PDB entry 8H7G | electron microscopy, 3.70 A resolution | chains C and G of the 14 polymer chains in the assembly

== Chain C ==
Name: Transformation/transcription domain-associated protein
Organism: Homo sapiens
UniProtKB: Q9Y4A5 (TRRAP_HUMAN); residues 1-3859 here = UniProt positions 1-3859
Chain sequence (3859 residues; each row starts with the number of its first residue):
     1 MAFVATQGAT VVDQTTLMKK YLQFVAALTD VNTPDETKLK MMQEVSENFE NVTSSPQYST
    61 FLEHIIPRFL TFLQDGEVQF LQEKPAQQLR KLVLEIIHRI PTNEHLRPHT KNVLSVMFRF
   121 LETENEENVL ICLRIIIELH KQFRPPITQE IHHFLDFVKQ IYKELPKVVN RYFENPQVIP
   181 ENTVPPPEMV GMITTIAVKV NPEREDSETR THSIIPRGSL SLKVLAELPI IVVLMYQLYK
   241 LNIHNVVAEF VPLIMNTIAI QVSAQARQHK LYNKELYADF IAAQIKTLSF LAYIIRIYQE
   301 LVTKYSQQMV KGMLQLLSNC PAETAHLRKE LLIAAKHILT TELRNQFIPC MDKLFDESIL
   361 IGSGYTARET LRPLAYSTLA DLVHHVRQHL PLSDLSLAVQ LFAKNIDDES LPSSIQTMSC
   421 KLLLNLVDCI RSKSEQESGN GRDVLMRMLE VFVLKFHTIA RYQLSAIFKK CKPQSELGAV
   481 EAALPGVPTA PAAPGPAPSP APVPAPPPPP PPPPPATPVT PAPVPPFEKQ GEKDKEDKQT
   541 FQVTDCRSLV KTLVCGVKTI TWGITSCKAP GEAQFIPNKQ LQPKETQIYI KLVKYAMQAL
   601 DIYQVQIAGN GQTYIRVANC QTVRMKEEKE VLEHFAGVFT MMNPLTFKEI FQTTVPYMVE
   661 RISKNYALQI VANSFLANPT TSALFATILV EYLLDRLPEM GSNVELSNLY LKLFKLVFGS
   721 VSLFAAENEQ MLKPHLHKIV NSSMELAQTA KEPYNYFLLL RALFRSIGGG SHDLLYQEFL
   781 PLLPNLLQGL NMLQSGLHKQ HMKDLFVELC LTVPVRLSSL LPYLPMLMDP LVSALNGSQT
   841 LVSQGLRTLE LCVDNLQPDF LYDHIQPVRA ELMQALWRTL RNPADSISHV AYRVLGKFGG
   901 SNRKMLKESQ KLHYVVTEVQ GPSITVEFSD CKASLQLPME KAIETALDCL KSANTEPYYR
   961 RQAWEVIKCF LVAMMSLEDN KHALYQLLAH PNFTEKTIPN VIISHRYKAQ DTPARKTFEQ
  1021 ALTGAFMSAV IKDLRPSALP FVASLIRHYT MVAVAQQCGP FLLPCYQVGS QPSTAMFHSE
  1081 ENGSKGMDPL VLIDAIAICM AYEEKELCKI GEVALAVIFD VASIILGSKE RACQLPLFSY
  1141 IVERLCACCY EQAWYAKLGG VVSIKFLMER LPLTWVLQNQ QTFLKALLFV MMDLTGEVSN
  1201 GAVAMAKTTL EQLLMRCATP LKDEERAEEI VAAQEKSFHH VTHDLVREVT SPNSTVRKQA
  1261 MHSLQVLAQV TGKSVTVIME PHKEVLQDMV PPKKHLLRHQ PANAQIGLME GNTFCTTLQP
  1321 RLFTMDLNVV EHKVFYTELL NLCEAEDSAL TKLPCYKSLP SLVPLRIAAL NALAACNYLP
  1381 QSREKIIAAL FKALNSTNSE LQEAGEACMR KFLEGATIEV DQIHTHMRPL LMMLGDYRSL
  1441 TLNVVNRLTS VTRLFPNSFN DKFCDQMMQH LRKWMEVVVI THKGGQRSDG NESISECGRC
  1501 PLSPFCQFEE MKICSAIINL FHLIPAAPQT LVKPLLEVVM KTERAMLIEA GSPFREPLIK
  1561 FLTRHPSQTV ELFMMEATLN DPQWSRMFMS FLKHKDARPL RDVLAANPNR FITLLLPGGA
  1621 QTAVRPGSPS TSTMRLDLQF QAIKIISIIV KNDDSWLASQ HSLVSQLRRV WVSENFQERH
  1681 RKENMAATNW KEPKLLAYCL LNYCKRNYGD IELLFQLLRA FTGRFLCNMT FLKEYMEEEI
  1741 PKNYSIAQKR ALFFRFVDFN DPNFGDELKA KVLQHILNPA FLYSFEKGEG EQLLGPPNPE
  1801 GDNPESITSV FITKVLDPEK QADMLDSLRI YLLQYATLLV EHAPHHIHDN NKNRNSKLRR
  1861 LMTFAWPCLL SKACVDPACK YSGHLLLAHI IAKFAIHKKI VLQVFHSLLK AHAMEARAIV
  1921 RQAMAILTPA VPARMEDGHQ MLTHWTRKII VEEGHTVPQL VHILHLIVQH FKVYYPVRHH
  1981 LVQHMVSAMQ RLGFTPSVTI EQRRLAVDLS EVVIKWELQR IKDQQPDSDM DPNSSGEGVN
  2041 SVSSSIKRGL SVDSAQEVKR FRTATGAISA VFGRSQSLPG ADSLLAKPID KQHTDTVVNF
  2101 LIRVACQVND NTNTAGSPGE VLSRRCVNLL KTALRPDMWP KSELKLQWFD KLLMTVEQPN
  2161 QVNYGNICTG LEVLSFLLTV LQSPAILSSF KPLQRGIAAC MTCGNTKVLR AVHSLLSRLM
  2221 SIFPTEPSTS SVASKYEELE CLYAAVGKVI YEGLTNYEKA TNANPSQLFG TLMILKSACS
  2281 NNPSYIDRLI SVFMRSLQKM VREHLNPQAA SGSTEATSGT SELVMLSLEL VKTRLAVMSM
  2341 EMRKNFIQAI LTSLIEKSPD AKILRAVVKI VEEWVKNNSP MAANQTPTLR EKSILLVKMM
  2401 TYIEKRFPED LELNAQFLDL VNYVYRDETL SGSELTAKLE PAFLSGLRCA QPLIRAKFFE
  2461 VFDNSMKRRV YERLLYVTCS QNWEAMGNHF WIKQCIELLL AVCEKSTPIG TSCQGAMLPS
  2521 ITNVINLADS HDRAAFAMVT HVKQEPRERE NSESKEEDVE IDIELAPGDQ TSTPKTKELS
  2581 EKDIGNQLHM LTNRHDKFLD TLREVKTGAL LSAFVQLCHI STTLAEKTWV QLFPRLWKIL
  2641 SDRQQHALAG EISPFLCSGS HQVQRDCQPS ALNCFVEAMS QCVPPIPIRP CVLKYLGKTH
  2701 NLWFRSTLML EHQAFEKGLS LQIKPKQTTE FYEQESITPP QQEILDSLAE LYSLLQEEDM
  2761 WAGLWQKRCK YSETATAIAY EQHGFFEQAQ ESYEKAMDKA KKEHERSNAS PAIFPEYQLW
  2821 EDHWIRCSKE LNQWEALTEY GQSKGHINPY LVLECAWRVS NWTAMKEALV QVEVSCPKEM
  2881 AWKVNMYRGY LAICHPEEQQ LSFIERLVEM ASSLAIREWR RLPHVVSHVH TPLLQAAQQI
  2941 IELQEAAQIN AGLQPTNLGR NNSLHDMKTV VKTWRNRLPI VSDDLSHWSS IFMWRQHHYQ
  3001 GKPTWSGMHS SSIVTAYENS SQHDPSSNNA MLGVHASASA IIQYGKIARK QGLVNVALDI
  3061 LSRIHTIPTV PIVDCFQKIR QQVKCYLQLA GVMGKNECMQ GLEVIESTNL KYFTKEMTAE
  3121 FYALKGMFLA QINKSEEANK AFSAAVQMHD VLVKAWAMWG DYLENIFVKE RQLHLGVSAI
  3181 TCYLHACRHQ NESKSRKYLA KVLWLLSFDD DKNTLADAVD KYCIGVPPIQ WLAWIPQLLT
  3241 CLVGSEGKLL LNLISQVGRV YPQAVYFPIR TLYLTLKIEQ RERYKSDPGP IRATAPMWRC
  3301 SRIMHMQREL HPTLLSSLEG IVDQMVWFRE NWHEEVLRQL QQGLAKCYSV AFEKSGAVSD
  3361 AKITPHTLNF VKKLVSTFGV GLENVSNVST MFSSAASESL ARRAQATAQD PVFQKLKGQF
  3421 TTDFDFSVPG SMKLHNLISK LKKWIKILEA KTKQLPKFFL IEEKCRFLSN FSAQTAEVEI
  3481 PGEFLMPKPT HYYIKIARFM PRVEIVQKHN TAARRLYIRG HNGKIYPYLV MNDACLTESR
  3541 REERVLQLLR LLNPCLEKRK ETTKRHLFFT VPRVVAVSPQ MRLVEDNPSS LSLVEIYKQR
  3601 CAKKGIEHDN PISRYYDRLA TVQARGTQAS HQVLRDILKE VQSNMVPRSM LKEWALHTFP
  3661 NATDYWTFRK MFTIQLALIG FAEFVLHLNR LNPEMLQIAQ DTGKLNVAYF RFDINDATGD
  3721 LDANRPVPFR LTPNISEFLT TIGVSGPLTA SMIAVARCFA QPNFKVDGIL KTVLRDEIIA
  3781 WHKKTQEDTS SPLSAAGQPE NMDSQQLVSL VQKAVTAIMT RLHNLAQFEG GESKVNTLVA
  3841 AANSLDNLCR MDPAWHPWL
Not modelled in the structure: 1-18, 35-37, 120-127, 174-222, 239-241, 260-276, 299-305, 468-540, 567-577, 607-624, 1222-1225, 1484-1508, 1617-1634, 1680-1688, 1742-1747, 1785-1802, 1844-1856, 1954-1959, 1972-1978, 1995-2000, 2021-2089, 2109-2121, 2134-2141, 2156-2161, 2225-2235, 2256-2264, 2308-2315, 2378-2386, 2428-2434, 2529-2585, 3009-3024, 3090-3095, 3284-3292, 3380-3414, 3787-3802
Disulfide bonds: Cys1868-Cys1874
Curated features (UniProtKB/Swiss-Prot):
  - region: Val3506 to Ala3512 (G-loop), His3687 to Met3695 (Catalytic loop), Val3707 to Thr3732 (Activation loop)
  - motif: Lys2047 to Arg2062 (Bipartite nuclear localization signal)
  - modified residue: Ala2 (N-acetylalanine), Ser1628 (Phosphoserine), Ser2051 (Phosphoserine), Ser2077 (Phosphoserine), Lys3078 (N6-acetyllysine)
  - cross-link: Lys2543 (Glycyl lysine isopeptide (Lys-Gly) (interchain with G-Cter in SUMO2))
  - natural variant: Arg171 (R171C: In DFNA75; uncertain significance), Asp394 (D394N: In DFNA75; uncertain significance), Ser722 (S722F: Found in a cutaneous malignant melanoma sample), Leu805 (L805F: In DEDDFA; uncertain significance), Phe860 (F860L: In DEDDFA; uncertain significance), Arg893 (R893C: In an ovarian serous carcinoma sample; R893L: In DEDDFA; uncertain significance), Ile1031 (I1031M: In DEDDFA), Arg1035 (R1035Q: In DEDDFA; uncertain significance), Ser1037 (S1037R: In DEDDFA; uncertain significance), Ala1043 (A1043T: In DEDDFA), Glu1104 (E1104G: In DEDDFA), Glu1106 (E1106K: In DEDDFA), 14 further natural variant entries in UniProt

== Chain G ==
Name: Transcriptional adapter 1
Organism: Homo sapiens
UniProtKB: Q96BN2 (TADA1_HUMAN); numbering as in UniProt (aligned over 1-335)
Chain sequence (374 residues; row label = number of the first residue in the row; numbers below 1 keep their minus sign (Met-38 is residue -38)):
   -38 MDYKDHDGDY KDHDIDYKDD DDKGGSGGSL EVLFQGPLDM ATFVSELEAA KKNLSEALGD
    22 NVKQYWANLK LWFKQKISKE EFDLEAHRLL TQDNVHSHND FLLAILTRCQ ILVSTPDGAG
    82 SLPWPGGSAA KPGKPKGKKK LSSVRQKFDH RFQPQNPLSG AQQFVAKDPQ DDDDLKLCSH
   142 TMMLPTRGQL EGRMIVTAYE HGLDNVTEEA VSAVVYAVEN HLKDILTSVV SRRKAYRLRD
   202 GHFKYAFGSN VTPQPYLKNS VVAYNNLIES PPAFTAPCAG QNPASHPPPD DAEQQAALLL
   262 ACSGDTLPAS LPPVNMYDLF EALQVHREVI PTHTVYALNI ERIITKLWHP NHEELQQDKV
   322 HRQRLAAKEG LLLC
Not modelled in the structure: -38 to 107, 128-137, 229-250, 328-335
Sequence notes: initiating methionine (-38); expression tag (-37 to 0)

== How chain C and chain G interact ==
Contacting residue pairs - 47 pairs, chain C then chain G:
  Cys2479(C) with Lys219(G), hydrogen bond (backbone-side chain); Asn220(G)
  Ser2480(C) with Lys219(G)
  Gly2650(C) with Leu218(G)
  Glu2651(C) with Leu218(G); Asn220(G), hydrogen bond
  Pro2654(C) with Asn220(G); Cys263(G)
  Cys2657(C) with Gln255(G), hydrogen bond (backbone-side chain); Ala258(G), hydrogen bond (side chain-backbone); Leu259(G)
  Ser2658(C) with Gln255(G), hydrogen bond (backbone-side chain)
  Gly2659(C) with Gln255(G)
  Gln2662(C) with Gln255(G)
  Ile2688(C) with Thr267(G)
  Arg2689(C) with Leu261(G), hydrogen bond (side chain-backbone); Ala262(G); Ser264(G); Asp266(G), hydrogen bond (side chain-backbone); Thr267(G)
  Pro2690(C) with Thr267(G)
  Val2692(C) with Ala262(G), hydrophobic
  Tyr2695(C) with Glu254(G); Gln255(G)
  Lys2717(C) with Leu268(G)
  Lys2726(C) with His322(G); Leu326(G)
  Glu2730(C) with Asp319(G); His322(G), salt bridge
  Phe2731(C) with His322(G)
  Tyr2732(C) with Pro311(G); Glu315(G); Asp319(G)
  Glu2733(C) with Asp319(G); Arg323(G), salt bridge
  Gln2734(C) with Pro273(G)
  Glu2735(C) with Pro273(G); Arg323(G), salt bridge
  Ser2736(C) with Ser271(G), hydrogen bond (side chain-backbone)
  Ile2737(C) with Leu272(G); Pro274(G)
  Thr2738(C) with Ser271(G), hydrogen bond
  Gln2741(C) with Leu268(G)
  Cys2876(C) with Asp251(G)
  Lys2878(C) with Glu254(G)
  Glu2879(C) with Asp251(G); Glu254(G)
Interface residues without a listed pair, chain C (34 interface residues in all): Phe2655, Pro2687, Pro2725, Pro2740, Glu2743
Interface residues without a listed pair, chain G (28 interface residues in all): Gly265, Pro269, Ala270

== Summary ==
34 residues of chain C and 28 residues of chain G are in contact; the contacts include 9 hydrogen bonds and 3
salt bridges. Among the polar pairs are Glu2730(C)-His322(G), Glu2733(C)-Arg323(G) and Glu2735(C)-Arg323(G).
Chain C is Transformation/transcription domain-associated protein and chain G is Transcriptional adapter 1,
both from Homo sapiens; the structure, Cryo-EM structure of the human SAGA complex, was determined by electron
microscopy.
